PDB entry 8RDJ | electron microscopy, 2.62 A resolution | chains C and Z of the 24 polymer chains in the assembly

[Chain C]
Protein: DNA-directed RNA polymerase subunit beta
Organism: Sinapis alba
Reference sequence: A0A6C0M5W1 (A0A6C0M5W1_SINAL); residues 1-1072 here = UniProt positions 1-1072
Amino-acid sequence (1072 residues; numbered 1 to 1072; the number before each row is that of its first residue):
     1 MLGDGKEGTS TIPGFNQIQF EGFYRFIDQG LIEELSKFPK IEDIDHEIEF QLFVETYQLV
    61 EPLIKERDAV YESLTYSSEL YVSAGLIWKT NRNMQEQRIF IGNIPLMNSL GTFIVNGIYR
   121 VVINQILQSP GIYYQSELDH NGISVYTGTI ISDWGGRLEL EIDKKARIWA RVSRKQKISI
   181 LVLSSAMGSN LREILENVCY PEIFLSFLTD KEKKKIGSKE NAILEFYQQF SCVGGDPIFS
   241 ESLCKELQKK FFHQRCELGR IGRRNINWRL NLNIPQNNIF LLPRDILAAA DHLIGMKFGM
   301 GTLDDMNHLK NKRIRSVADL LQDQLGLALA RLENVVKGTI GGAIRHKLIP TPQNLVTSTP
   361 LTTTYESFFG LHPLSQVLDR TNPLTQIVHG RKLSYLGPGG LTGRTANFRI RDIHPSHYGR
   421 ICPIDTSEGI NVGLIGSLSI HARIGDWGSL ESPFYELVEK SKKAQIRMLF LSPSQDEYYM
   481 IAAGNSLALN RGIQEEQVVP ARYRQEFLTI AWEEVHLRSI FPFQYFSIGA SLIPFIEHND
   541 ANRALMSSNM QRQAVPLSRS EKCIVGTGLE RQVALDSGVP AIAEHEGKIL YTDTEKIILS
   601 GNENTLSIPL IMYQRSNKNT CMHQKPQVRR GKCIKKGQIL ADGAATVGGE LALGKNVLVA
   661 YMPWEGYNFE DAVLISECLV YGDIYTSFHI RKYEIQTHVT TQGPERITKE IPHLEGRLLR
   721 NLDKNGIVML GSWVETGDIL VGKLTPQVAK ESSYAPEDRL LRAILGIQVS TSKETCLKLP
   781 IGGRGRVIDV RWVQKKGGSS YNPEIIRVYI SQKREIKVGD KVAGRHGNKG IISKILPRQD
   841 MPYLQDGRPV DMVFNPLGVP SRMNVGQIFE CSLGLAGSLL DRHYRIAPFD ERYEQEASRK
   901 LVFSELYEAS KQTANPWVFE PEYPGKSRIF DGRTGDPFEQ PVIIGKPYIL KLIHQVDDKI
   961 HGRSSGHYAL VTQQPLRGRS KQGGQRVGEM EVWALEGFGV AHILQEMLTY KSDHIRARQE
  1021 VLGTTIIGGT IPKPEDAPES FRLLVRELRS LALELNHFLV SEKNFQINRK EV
Unresolved in the structure: 1-7, 747-771
Differences from the reference sequence: conflict Phe113 (Ser in A0A6C0M5W1), Val657 (Ile in A0A6C0M5W1)

[Chain Z]
Molecule: 40-nt RNA strand
Sequence (40 nucleotides; numbered 1 to 40; the number before each row is that of its first residue):
     1 CCUGAUGAUU AAAUAAACCA AGGAUUUUAC CCGGCGCGCG
Unresolved in the structure: 1-30
Ion coordination: Mg2+: G40 (shared with 3 residues of chain D)

[Interface between chain C and chain Z]
Contacting residue pairs - 17 pairs, chain C then chain Z:
  Pro373(C) - G36(Z)  sugar contact
  Gln376(C) - G36(Z)  phosphate contact
  Gln376(C) - C37(Z)  sugar contact
  Ser427(C) - G38(Z)  phosphate contact
  Glu428(C) - C39(Z)  phosphate contact
  Glu428(C) - G40(Z)  phosphate contact
  Asn431(C) - C37(Z)  phosphate contact
  Ile435(C) - C37(Z)  phosphate contact
  Arg552(C) - G38(Z)  salt bridge to the phosphate
  Gln553(C) - G38(Z)  phosphate contact
  Gln553(C) - C39(Z)  hydrogen bond to the phosphate
  Lys821(C) - G40(Z)  salt bridge to the phosphate
  Lys829(C) - G40(Z)  salt bridge to the phosphate
  His954(C) - C39(Z)  sugar contact
  Tyr968(C) - C31(Z)  base contact
  Leu970(C) - C31(Z)  sugar contact
  Leu976(C) - C31(Z)  base contact
Interface residues without a listed pair, chain C (18 interface residues in all): Lys392, Leu396, Asn549, Ala969
Interface residues without a listed pair, chain Z (8 interface residues in all): C32, C35

[In short]
18 residues of chain C and 8 residues of chain Z are in contact, with 1 hydrogen bond and 3 salt bridges.
Polar contacts include Gln553(C)-C39(Z), Arg552(C)-G38(Z) and Lys821(C)-G40(Z).
Here chain C is DNA-directed RNA polymerase subunit beta (Sinapis alba) and chain Z is a 40-nt RNA strand.
Entry 8RDJ (Plastid-encoded RNA polymerase transcription elongation complex (Integrated model)) was determined
by electron microscopy together with 8R5O, 8R6S and 8RAS from the same study.
